Entry 8X6Q (X-ray diffraction, 2.39 A resolution); this record covers chain A.

Chain A:
Molecule: HPPD Inhibitor Sensitive 1-like 1 protein
Source organism: Oryza sativa
Reference sequence: Q8H620 (Q8H620_ORYSJ); numbering as in UniProt (aligned over 3-350)
Chain sequence (348 residues; each row starts with the number of its first residue):
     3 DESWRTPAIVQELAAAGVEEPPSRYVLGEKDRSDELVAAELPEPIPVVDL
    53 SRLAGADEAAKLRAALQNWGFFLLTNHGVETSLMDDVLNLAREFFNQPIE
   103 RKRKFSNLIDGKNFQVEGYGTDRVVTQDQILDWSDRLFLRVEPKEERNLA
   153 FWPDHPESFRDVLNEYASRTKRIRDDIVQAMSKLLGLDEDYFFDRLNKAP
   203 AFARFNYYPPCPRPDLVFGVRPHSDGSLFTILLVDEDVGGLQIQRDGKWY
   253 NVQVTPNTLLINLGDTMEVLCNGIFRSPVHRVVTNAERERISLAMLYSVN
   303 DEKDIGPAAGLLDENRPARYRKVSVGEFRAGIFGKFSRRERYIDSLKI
Unresolved in the structure: 3
Sequence notes: engineered mutation F204 (Leu in Q8H620), L298 (Phe in Q8H620), F335 (Ile in Q8H620)
Bound ions: Co2+: H225, D227, H282 (together with 2-oxoglutaric acid)
Ligand contacts:
  - 2-oxoglutaric acid (AKG): R206, N208, Y210, V222, H225, D227, L234, L243, H282, V284, R292, S294, A296, L298
  - 2-ethanoyl-3-oxidanyl-cyclohex-2-en-1-one (Y8R): F140, R206, H225, S226, D227, G228, S229, L298, F338

Overview:
Chain A binds 2-ethanoyl-3-oxidanyl-cyclohex-2-en-1-one and 2-oxoglutaric acid. H225, D227 and H282 coordinate
Co2+.
Chain A is HPPD Inhibitor Sensitive 1-like 1 protein (Oryza sativa); the structure, Crystal structure of
OsHSL1 L204F/F298L/I335F complexed with 2-acetyl-cyclohexane-2,4-dione, was determined by X-ray diffraction
(same publication as 8X74, 8X7C, 8X7D and 8XC3).
